PDB entry 6QL7 | X-ray diffraction, 4.60 A resolution (low resolution: residue-level contacts below are approximate; hydrogen-bond / salt-bridge calls are withheld) | chains G and I of the 18 polymer chains in the assembly

== Chain G (and I) ==
Molecule: Fatty acid synthase subunit beta
From: Saccharomyces cerevisiae (strain ATCC 204508 / S288c)
Notes: EC 2.3.1.86, 4.2.1.59, 1.3.1.9, 2.3.1.38, 2.3.1.39, 3.1.2.14; chain I of this document is another copy of the same molecule, construct and numbering; everything in this record applies to it too
Reference sequence: P07149 (FAS1_YEAST); residues 1-2051 here = UniProt positions 1-2051
Amino-acid sequence (2051 residues; row label = number of the first residue in the row):
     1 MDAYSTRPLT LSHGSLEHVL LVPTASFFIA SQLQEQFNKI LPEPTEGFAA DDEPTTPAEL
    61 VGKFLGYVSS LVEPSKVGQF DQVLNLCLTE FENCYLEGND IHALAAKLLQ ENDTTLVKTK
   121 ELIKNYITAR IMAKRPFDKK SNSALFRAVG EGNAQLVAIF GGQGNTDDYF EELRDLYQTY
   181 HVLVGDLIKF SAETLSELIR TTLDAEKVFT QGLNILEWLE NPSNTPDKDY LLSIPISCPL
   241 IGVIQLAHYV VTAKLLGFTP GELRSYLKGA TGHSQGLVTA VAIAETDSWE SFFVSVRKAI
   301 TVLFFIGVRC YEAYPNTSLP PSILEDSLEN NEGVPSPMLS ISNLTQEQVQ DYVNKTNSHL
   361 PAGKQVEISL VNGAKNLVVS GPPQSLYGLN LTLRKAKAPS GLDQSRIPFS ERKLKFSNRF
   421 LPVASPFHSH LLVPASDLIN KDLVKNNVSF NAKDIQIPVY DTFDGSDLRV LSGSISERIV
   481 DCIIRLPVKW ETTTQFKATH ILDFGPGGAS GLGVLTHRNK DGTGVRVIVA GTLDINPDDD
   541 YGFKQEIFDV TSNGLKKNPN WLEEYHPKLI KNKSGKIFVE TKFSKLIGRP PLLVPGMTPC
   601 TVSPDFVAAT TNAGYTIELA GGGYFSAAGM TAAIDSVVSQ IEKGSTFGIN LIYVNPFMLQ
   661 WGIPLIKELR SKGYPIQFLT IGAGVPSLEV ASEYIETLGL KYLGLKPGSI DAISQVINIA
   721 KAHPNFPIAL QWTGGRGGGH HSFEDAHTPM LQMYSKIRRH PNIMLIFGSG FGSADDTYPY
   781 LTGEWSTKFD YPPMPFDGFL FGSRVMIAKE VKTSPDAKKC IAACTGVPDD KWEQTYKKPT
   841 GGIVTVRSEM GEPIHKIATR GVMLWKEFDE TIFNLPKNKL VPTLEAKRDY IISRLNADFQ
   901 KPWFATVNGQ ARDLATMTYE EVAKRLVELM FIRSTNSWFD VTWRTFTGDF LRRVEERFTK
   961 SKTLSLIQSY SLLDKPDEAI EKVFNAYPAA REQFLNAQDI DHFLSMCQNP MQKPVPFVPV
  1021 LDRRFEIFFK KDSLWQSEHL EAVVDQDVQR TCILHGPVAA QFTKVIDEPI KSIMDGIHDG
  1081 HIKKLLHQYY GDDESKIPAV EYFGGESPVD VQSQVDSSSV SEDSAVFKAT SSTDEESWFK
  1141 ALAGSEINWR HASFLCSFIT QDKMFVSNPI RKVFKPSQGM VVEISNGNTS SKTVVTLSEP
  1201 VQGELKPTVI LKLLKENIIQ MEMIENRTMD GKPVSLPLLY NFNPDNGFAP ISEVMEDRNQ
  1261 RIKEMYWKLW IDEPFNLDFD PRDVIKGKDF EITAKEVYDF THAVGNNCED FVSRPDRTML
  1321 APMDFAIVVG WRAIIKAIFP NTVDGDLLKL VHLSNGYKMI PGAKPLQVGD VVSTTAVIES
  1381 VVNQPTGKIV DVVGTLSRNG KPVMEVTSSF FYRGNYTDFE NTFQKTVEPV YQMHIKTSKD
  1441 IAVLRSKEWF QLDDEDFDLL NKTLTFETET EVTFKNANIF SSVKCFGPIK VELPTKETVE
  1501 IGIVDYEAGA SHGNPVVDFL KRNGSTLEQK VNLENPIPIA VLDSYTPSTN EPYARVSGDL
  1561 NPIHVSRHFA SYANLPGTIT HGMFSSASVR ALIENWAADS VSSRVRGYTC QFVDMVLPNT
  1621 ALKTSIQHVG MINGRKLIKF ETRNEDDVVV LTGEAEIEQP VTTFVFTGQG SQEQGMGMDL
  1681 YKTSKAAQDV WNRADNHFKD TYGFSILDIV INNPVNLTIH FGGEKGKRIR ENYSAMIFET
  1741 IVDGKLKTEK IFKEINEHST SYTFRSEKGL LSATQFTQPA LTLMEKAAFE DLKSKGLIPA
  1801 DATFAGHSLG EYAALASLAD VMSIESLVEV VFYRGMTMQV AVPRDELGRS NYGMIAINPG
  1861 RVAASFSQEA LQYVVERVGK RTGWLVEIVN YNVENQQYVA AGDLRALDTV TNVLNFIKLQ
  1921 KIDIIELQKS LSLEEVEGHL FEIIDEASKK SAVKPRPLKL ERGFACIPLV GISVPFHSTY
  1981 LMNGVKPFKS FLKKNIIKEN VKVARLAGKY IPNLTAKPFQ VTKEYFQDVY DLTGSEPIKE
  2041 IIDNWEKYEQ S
Unresolved in the structure: 1-4, 1111-1120, 2051
Swiss-Prot annotation at these positions:
  - active site: S274 (For acetyltransferase activity), S1808 (For malonyltransferase activity)
  - modified residue: M1 (N-acetylmethionine), T733 (Phosphothreonine), S1121 (Phosphoserine)
  - cross-link: K1364 (Glycyl lysine isopeptide (Lys-Gly) (interchain with G-Cter in ubiquitin))

== How chain G and chain I interact ==
Residue-residue contacts - 7 pairs, chain G then chain I:
  H1302(G) with K207(I)
  N1307(G) with T317(I); S318(I)
  C1308(G) with S318(I)
  E1309(G) with T317(I)
  S1600(G) with L319(I)
  N1619(G) with S223(I)
Also at the interface, not in a pair above, chain G (8 interface residues in all): S1548, D1599
Also at the interface, not in a pair above, chain I (8 interface residues in all): T210, N224, P320

== In short ==
Chain G and chain I each contribute 8 residues to their interface. Curated annotation (UniProt) lists
active-site residues S274(G) and S1808(G) on chain G.
Chain G and chain I are both Fatty acid synthase subunit beta (Saccharomyces cerevisiae (strain ATCC 204508 /
S288c)); the structure, Structure of fatty acid synthase complex with bound gamma subunit from Saccharomyces
cerevisiae at 4.6 angstrom, was determined by X-ray diffraction together with 6QL5, 6QL6 and 6QL9 from the
same study.
